Entry 9MN7 (electron microscopy, 2.65 A resolution); this record covers chains E and T of the 5 polymer chains in the assembly.

Chain E:
Name: DNA-directed RNA polymerase, mitochondrial
Organism: Homo sapiens
Notes: EC 2.7.7.6
UniProt: O00411 (RPOM_HUMAN); residues 1-1230 here = UniProt positions 1-1230
Chain sequence (1230 residues; each row starts with the number of its first residue):
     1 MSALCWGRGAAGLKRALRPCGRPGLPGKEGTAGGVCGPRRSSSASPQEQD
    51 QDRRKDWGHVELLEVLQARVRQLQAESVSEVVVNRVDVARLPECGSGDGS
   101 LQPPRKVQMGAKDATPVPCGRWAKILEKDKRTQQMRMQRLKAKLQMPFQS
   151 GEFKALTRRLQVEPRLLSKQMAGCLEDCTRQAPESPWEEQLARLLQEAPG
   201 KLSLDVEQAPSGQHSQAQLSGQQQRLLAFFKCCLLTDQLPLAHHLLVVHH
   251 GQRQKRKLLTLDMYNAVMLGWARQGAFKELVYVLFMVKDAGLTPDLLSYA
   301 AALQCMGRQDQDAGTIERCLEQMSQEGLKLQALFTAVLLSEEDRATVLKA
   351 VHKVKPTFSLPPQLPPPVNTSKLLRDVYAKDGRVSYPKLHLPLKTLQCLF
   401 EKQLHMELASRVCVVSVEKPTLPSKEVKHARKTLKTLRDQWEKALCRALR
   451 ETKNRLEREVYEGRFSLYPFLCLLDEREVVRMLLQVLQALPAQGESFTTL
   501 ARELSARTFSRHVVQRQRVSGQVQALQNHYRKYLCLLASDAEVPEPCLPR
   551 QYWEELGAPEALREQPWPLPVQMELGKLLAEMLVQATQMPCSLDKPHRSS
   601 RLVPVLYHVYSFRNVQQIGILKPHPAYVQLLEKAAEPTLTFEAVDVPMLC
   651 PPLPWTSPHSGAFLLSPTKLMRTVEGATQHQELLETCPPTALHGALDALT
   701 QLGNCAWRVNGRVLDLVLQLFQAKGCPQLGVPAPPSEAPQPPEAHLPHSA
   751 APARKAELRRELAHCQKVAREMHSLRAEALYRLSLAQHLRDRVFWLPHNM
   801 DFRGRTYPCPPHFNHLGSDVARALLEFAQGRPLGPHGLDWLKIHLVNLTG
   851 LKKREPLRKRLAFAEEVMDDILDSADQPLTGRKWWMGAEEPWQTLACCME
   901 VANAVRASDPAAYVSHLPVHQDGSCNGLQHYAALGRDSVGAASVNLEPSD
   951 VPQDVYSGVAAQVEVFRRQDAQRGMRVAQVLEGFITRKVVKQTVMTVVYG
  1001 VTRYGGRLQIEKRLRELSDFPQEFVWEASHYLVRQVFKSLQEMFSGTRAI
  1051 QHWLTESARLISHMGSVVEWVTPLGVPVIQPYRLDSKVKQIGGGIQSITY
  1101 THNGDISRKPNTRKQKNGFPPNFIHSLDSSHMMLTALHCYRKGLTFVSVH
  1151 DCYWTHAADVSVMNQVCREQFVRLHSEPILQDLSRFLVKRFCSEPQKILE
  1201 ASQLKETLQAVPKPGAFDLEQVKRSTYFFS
Not modelled in the structure: 1-217, 741-756
Swiss-Prot annotation at these positions:
  - active site: Asp922, Lys991, Asp1151
  - natural variant: Gln149 to Ser1230 (deletion: In COXPD55), His250 (H250D: In COXPD55), Pro566 (P566S: In COXPD55), Ser611 (S611F: In COXPD55), Phe641 (F641L: In COXPD55), Pro742 to Pro747 (deletion: In COXPD55), Pro810 (P810S: In COXPD55; uncertain significance), Asp870 (D870N: In COXPD55; uncertain significance), Cys925 to Ser1230 (deletion: In COXPD55), Arg1013 (R1013C: In COXPD55), Ser1193 (S1193F: In COXPD55)
Bound ions: Mg2+: Asp922, Gly923, Asp1151 (together with ATP)
Ligand contacts: ATP (adenosine-5'-triphosphate): Arg805, Asp922, Gly923, Ser924, Cys925, Asn926, Gly927, Tyr956, Arg987, Lys991, Met995, Thr996, Tyr999, Ile1124, His1125, Asp1128, Asp1151

Chain T:
Molecule: Template Strand DNA
Sequence (66 nucleotides; row label = number of the first residue in the row; numbers below 1 keep their minus sign (DG-10 is residue -10)):
   -10 GGCCACAATTGGGTTTTCTTTTCTCTTGGCGGTATGCACTTTTAACAGTC
    40 ACTCCCTAACTAACAC
Not modelled in the structure: -10 to -2, 29-55

Chain E / chain T interface:
Residue-residue contacts (51; chain E residue first):
  Gln254(E) - DG25(T)  phosphate contact
  Gln254(E) - DC26(T)  phosphate contact
  Pro491(E) - DT13(T)  base contact
  Gln493(E) - DT13(T)  sugar contact
  Gln493(E) - DC14(T)  hydrogen bond to the phosphate
  Tyr610(E) - DT16(T)  hydrogen bond to the phosphate
  Tyr610(E) - DG17(T)  hydrogen bond to the phosphate
  Gln616(E) - DT15(T)  phosphate contact
  Gln617(E) - DT15(T)  hydrogen bond to the base
  Gln617(E) - DT16(T)  base contact
  Gln617(E) - DG17(T)  sugar contact
  Ile618(E) - DC14(T)  phosphate contact
  Ile618(E) - DT15(T)  phosphate contact
  Gly619(E) - DT16(T)  phosphate contact
  Arg672(E) - DT9(T)  hydrogen bond to the phosphate
  Arg672(E) - DT10(T)  salt bridge to the phosphate
  Arg770(E) - DT13(T)  salt bridge to the phosphate
  Ser774(E) - DC12(T)  sugar contact
  Ser774(E) - DT13(T)  phosphate contact
  Glu778(E) - DT11(T)  base contact
  Tyr781(E) - DC12(T)  phosphate contact
  Phe802(E) - DT8(T)  sugar contact
  Arg803(E) - DT8(T)  hydrogen bond to the sugar
  Tyr807(E) - DT8(T)  sugar contact
  Tyr807(E) - DT9(T)  hydrogen bond to the sugar
  Pro811(E) - DT10(T)  phosphate contact
  Pro811(E) - DT11(T)  phosphate contact
  His812(E) - DT11(T)  sugar contact
  Thr996(E) - DT6(T)  hydrogen bond to the base
  Tyr999(E) - DT6(T)  base contact
  Gly1000(E) - DT6(T)  sugar contact
  Val1001(E) - DT6(T)  phosphate contact
  Thr1002(E) - DT5(T)  hydrogen bond to the phosphate
  Thr1002(E) - DT6(T)  hydrogen bond to the phosphate
  Tyr1004(E) - DT5(T)  base contact
  Gly1005(E) - DT6(T)  phosphate contact
  Gln1009(E) - DT6(T)  hydrogen bond to the base
  Tyr1082(E) - DC7(T)  hydrogen bond to the phosphate
  Tyr1082(E) - DT8(T)  hydrogen bond to the phosphate
  Gln1096(E) - DT16(T)  sugar contact
  Gln1096(E) - DG17(T)  phosphate contact
  Ser1097(E) - DT16(T)  sugar contact
  Ser1097(E) - DG17(T)  phosphate contact
  Ile1098(E) - DT16(T)  phosphate contact
  Thr1099(E) - DT16(T)  hydrogen bond to the phosphate
  Arg1113(E) - DT4(T)  base contact
  Lys1114(E) - DC7(T)  phosphate contact
  Asn1117(E) - DT6(T)  phosphate contact
  Asn1117(E) - DC7(T)  sugar contact
  Gly1118(E) - DC7(T)  sugar contact
  Pro1121(E) - DC7(T)  sugar contact
Also at the interface, not in a pair above, chain E (47 interface residues in all): Gln252, Gly494, Glu495, Ser496, Arg613, Val615, Ile620, Asp801, Gln992, Asn1122, His1125

Summary:
The interface between chain E and chain T involves 47 residues on one side and 16 on the other, with 14
hydrogen bonds and 2 salt bridges. Among the polar pairs are Gln617(E)-DT15(T), Thr996(E)-DT6(T) and
Gln1009(E)-DT6(T). Ligands of chain E: ATP.
Chain E is DNA-directed RNA polymerase, mitochondrial (Homo sapiens) and chain T is Template Strand DNA; the
structure, Structure of the human mitochondrial late-stage transcription initiation complex, IC8, was
determined by electron microscopy together with 9MN4, 9MN5, 9MN6, 9MN8, 9MN9 and 9MNA from the same study.
